PDB entry 3MVA | X-ray diffraction, 2.20 A resolution | chains O and E of the 3 polymer chains in the assembly

[Chain O]
Name: Transcription termination factor, mitochondrial
Source organism: Homo sapiens
UniProtKB: Q99551 (MTERF_HUMAN); residue numbers follow UniProt; this construct covers 57-396
Sequence (343 residues; row label = number of the first residue in the row):
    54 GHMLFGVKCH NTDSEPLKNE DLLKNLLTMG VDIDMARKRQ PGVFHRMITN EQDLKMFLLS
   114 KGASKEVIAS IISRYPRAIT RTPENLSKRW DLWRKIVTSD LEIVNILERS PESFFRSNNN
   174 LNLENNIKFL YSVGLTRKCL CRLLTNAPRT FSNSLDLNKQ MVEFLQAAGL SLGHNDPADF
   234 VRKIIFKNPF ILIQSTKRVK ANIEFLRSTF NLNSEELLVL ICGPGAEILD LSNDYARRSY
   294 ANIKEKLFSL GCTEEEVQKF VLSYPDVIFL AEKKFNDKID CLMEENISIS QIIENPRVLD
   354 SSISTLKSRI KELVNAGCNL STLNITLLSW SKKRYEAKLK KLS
Not modelled in the structure: 54-72
Sequence notes: expression tag (54-56)
UniProt features mapped onto this chain:
  - region (Interaction with DNA): Arg169, Ser170, Gln247 to Arg251, Ala324 to Lys331, Ser355 to Thr358, Ser384 to Lys391
  - site (Interaction with DNA): Arg162, Arg202, Phe243, Tyr288, Arg350
  - mutagenesis: Arg162 (R162A: Reduces affinity for cognate DNA; when associated with A-243 and A-288), Arg169 (R169A: Strongly reduces affinity for DNA. Strongly reduces transcription termination), Arg202 (R202A: Strongly reduces affinity for DNA. Strongly reduces transcription termination), Phe243 (F243A: Reduces affinity for cognate DNA; when associated with A-162 and A-288), Arg251 (R251A: Strongly reduces transcription termination), Tyr288 (Y288A: Reduces affinity for cognate DNA; when associated with A-162 and A-243), Arg350 (R350A: Reduces transcription termination), Arg387 (R387A: Strongly reduces affinity for cognate DNA. Strongly reduces transcription termination)
What the authors report for this chain:
  - binding site for the 22-nt DNA strand: Arg162, Asn199, Phe243, Arg350
  - binding site for the 22-nt DNA strand (chain E): Arg169, Arg202, Arg251, Tyr288, Arg387
  - mutagenesis - R162A/F243A/Y288A: decreased binding to termination sequence
  - specificity-determining residues: Arg169, Arg202, Arg251, Arg350, Arg387
  - mutagenesis - R387A: abolished binding to the 22-nt DNA strand (chain E)
  - mutagenesis - R350A: unchanged binding to termination sequence

[Chain E]
Molecule: 22-nt DNA strand
Sequence (22 nucleotides; row label = number of the first residue in the row):
     1 TAAGATGGCA GAGCCCGGTA AT

[How chain O and chain E interact]
Contacting residue pairs - 50 pairs, chain O then chain E:
  Gly95(O) with DA3(E), phosphate contact
  Val96(O) with DG4(E), phosphate contact
  His98(O) with DA3(E), salt bridge to the phosphate
  Arg99(O) with DG4(E), salt bridge to the phosphate
  Tyr128(O) with DT6(E), base contact
  Arg130(O) with DG4(E), salt bridge to the phosphate; DA5(E), hydrogen bond to the base
  Arg134(O) with DA5(E), salt bridge to the phosphate
  Arg169(O) with DT6(E), base contact; DG7(E), hydrogen bond to the base; DG8(E), base contact
  Ser170(O) with DT6(E), hydrogen bond to the phosphate
  Asn171(O) with DA5(E), phosphate contact
  Arg202(O) with DG7(E), base contact; DG8(E), hydrogen bond to the base
  Asn206(O) with DG7(E), phosphate contact
  Ser207(O) with DG7(E), hydrogen bond to the phosphate
  Leu210(O) with DG7(E), phosphate contact; DG8(E), phosphate contact
  Ser248(O) with DC9(E), hydrogen bond to the phosphate
  Lys250(O) with DC9(E), phosphate contact
  Arg251(O) with DC9(E), salt bridge to the phosphate; DA10(E), hydrogen bond to the base; DG11(E), hydrogen bond to the base
  Asp283(O) with DG11(E), base contact
  Ser285(O) with DA10(E), phosphate contact; DA12(E), hydrogen bond to the base
  Asn286(O) with DA10(E), phosphate contact
  Tyr288(O) with DA12(E), stacking on the base
  Phe322(O) with DA12(E), sugar contact; DG13(E), phosphate contact
  Leu323(O) with DG13(E), phosphate contact
  Ala324(O) with DA12(E), sugar contact; DG13(E), hydrogen bond to the phosphate
  Lys327(O) with DG13(E), salt bridge to the phosphate; DC14(E), salt bridge to the phosphate
  Lys331(O) with DC14(E), salt bridge to the phosphate
  Arg350(O) with DC15(E), base contact
  Asp353(O) with DC14(E), sugar contact; DC15(E), hydrogen bond to the base
  Ser354(O) with DC15(E), phosphate contact
  Ser355(O) with DC14(E), phosphate contact; DC15(E), hydrogen bond to the phosphate
  Thr358(O) with DC15(E), hydrogen bond to the phosphate
  Ser384(O) with DC16(E), phosphate contact
  Lys385(O) with DC16(E), hydrogen bond to the phosphate
  Lys386(O) with DG17(E), phosphate contact
  Arg387(O) with DG17(E), hydrogen bond to the base; DG18(E), hydrogen bond to the base; DT19(E), hydrogen bond to the base
Interface residues without a listed pair, chain O (40 interface residues in all): Thr133, Asn172, Gln247, Leu284, Asp319

[Overview]
40 residues of chain O face 17 of chain E across their interface; the contacts include 17 hydrogen bonds, 8
salt bridges and 1 aromatic stacking contact. Polar contacts include Arg130(O)-DA5(E), Arg169(O)-DG7(E) and
Arg202(O)-DG8(E). The paper reports a binding site for the 22-nt DNA strand (chain E) at Arg169(O), Arg202(O)
and Arg251(O) among others; R162A/F243A/Y288A of chain O reduce binding to termination sequence; 3
substitutions were tested in all.
Chain O is Transcription termination factor, mitochondrial (Homo sapiens) and chain E is a 22-nt DNA strand;
the structure, Crystal structure of human MTERF1 bound to the termination sequence, was determined by X-ray
diffraction together with 3MVB from the same study.
